5CGF - chains K and W of the 28 polymer chains in the assembly; structure by X-ray diffraction, 2.80 A resolution.

[Chain K]
Name: Proteasome subunit beta type-5
Source organism: Saccharomyces cerevisiae (strain ATCC 204508 / S288c)
Notes: EC 3.4.25.1
UniProt: P30656 (PSB5_YEAST); residues 1-212 here correspond to UniProt positions 76-287 (UniProt number = residue number + 75)
Chain sequence (212 residues; numbered 1 to 212; the number before each row is that of its first residue):
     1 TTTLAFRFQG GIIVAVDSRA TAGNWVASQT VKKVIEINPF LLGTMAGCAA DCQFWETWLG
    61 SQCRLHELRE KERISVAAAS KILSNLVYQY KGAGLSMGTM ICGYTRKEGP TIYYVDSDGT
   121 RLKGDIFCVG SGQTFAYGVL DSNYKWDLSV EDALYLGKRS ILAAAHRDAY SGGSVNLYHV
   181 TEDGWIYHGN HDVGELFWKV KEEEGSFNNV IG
Construct notes: engineered mutation C48 (Gly123 in P30656)
Bound ions: Mg2+: A165, D168, S171 (shared with D204(W) of chain W)

[Chain W]
Name: Proteasome subunit beta type-3
Source organism: Saccharomyces cerevisiae (strain ATCC 204508 / S288c)
Notes: EC 3.4.25.1
UniProt: P25451 (PSB3_YEAST); residues 0-204 here correspond to UniProt positions 1-205 (UniProt number = residue number + 1)
Chain sequence (205 residues; each row starts with the number of its first residue; numbering starts at 0):
     0 MSDPSSINGG IVVAMTGKDC VAIACDLRLG SQSLGVSNKF EKIFHYGHVF LGITGLATDV
    60 TTLNEMFRYK TNLYKLKEER AIEPETFTQL VSSSLYERRF GPYFVGPVVA GINSKSGKPF
   120 IAGFDLIGCI DEAKDFIVSG TASDQLFGMC ESLYEPNLEP EDLFETISQA LLNAADRDAL
   180 SGWGAVVYII KKDEVVKRYL KMRQD
Not modelled in the structure: 0
Bound ions: Mg2+ site 1: A174, D177, S180; Mg2+ site 2: D204 (shared with A165(K), D168(K), S171(K) of chain K)

[How chain K and chain W interact]
Pairs across the interface (43):
  R19(K) - D204(W)  salt bridge
  N24(K) - S5(W)
  N24(K) - D177(W)
  N24(K) - A178(W)  hydrogen bond (backbone-backbone)
  N24(K) - L179(W)
  W25(K) - Q144(W)
  W25(K) - R176(W)
  V26(K) - R176(W)  hydrogen bond (backbone-side chain)
  V26(K) - D177(W)
  V26(K) - A178(W)
  A27(K) - R176(W)  hydrogen bond (backbone-side chain)
  S28(K) - R176(W)
  Q29(K) - D175(W)  hydrogen bond (side chain-backbone)
  F135(K) - L33(W)  hydrophobic
  A165(K) - D204(W)
  H166(K) - W182(W)  hydrogen bond (backbone-side chain)
  H166(K) - Q203(W)  hydrogen bond (side chain-backbone)
  R167(K) - S32(W)
  R167(K) - L33(W)
  R167(K) - G34(W)  hydrogen bond (side chain-backbone)
  D168(K) - S32(W)
  A169(K) - R27(W)
  A169(K) - S32(W)  hydrogen bond (backbone-backbone)
  A169(K) - A178(W)
  Y170(K) - S32(W)
  Y170(K) - A178(W)  hydrophobic
  S171(K) - D204(W)
  G172(K) - D204(W)
  G173(K) - R202(W)  hydrogen bond (backbone-side chain)
  G173(K) - D204(W)  hydrogen bond (backbone-side chain)
  D192(K) - R202(W)  salt bridge
  V193(K) - R202(W)
  V193(K) - D204(W)
  G194(K) - R202(W)
  F197(K) - Q203(W)
  W198(K) - K200(W)
  W198(K) - M201(W)
  W198(K) - Q203(W)
  N209(K) - N37(W)
  N209(K) - K38(W)  hydrogen bond (backbone-side chain)
  V210(K) - N37(W)
  V210(K) - Q203(W)
  G212(K) - K200(W)
Also at the interface, not in a pair above, chain K (27 interface residues in all): T21, I211
Also at the interface, not in a pair above, chain W (22 interface residues in all): Q31, V35, T140

[Summary]
27 residues of chain K face 22 of chain W across their interface, with 11 hydrogen bonds and 2 salt bridges.
Polar contacts include R19(K)-D204(W), D192(K)-R202(W) and V26(K)-R176(W). The Mg2+ site 2 is built by
A165(K), D168(K), S171(K) and D204(W).
Here chain K is Proteasome subunit beta type-5 and chain W is Proteasome subunit beta type-3, both from
Saccharomyces cerevisiae (strain ATCC 204508 / S288c). Entry 5CGF (Yeast 20S proteasome beta5-G48C mutant) was
determined by X-ray diffraction (same publication as 5CGH, 5CGG and 5CGI).
